Entry 4Q4V (X-ray diffraction, 2.90 A resolution); this record covers chains 1 and 3 of the 4 polymer chains in the assembly.

# Chain 1
Name: Coxsackievirus capsid protein VP1
Organism: Coxsackievirus A24
UniProtKB: V9VEF3 (V9VEF3_9ENTO); residues 1-305 here correspond to UniProt positions 581-885 (UniProt number = residue number + 580)
Sequence (305 residues; numbered 1 to 305; the number before each row is that of its first residue):
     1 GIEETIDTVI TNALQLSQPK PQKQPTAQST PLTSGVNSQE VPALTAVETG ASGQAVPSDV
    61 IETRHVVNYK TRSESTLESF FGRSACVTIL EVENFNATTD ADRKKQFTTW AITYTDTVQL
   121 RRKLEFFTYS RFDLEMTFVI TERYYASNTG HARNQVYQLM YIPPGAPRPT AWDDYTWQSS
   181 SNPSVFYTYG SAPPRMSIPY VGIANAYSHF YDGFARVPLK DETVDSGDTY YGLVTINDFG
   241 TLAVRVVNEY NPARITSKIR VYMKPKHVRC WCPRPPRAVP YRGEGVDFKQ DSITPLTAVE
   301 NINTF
Disordered / not traced: 1-24

# Chain 3
Name: Coxsackievirus capsid protein VP3
Organism: Coxsackievirus A24
UniProtKB: V9VEF3 (V9VEF3_9ENTO); residues 1-240 here correspond to UniProt positions 341-580 (UniProt number = residue number + 340)
Sequence (240 residues; row label = number of the first residue in the row):
     1 GLPTMLTPGS SQFLTSDDFQ SPCALPNFDV TPPIHIPGEV FNMMELAEID SMIPMNSVTG
    61 KANTMEMYPI PLDDKGSATP IFSISLSPAS DKRLQYTMLG EILNYYTHWT GSLRFTFLFC
   121 GSMMATGKIL LSYSPPGAKP PTTRKDAMLG THIIWDLGLQ SSCTMLAPWI SNTVYRRCIK
   181 DDFTEGGYIT CFYQTRIVVP SGTPTSMFML AFVSACPDFS VRLLRDTNHI SQRTLFARAQ
Disordered / not traced: 238-240

# Interface between chain 1 and chain 3
Residue-residue contacts (183; chain 1 residue first):
  Ala-27(1) / Pro-217(3)
  Gln-28(1) / Pro-217(3)  hydrogen bond (backbone-backbone)
  Gln-28(1) / Asp-218(3)
  Ala-43(1) / Ile-153(3)  hydrophobic
  Ala-43(1) / Cys-163(3)
  Ala-43(1) / Thr-164(3)  hydrogen bond (backbone-backbone)
  Leu-44(1) / Trp-155(3)
  Leu-44(1) / Ser-162(3)
  Leu-44(1) / Cys-163(3)  hydrophobic
  Thr-45(1) / Gln-160(3)
  Thr-45(1) / Ser-161(3)  hydrogen bond (backbone-backbone)
  Thr-45(1) / Ser-162(3)  hydrogen bond (backbone-backbone)
  Ala-46(1) / Ser-161(3)
  Ala-46(1) / Ser-162(3)
  Val-47(1) / Thr-116(3)
  Val-47(1) / Leu-118(3)  hydrophobic
  Val-47(1) / Ser-162(3)  hydrogen bond (backbone-side chain)
  Glu-48(1) / Leu-118(3)
  Glu-48(1) / Ser-161(3)  hydrogen bond
  Ser-52(1) / Ile-49(3)
  Ser-52(1) / Asp-50(3)  hydrogen bond (side chain-backbone)
  Gly-53(1) / Asp-50(3)  hydrogen bond (backbone-side chain)
  Gly-53(1) / Arg-114(3)  hydrogen bond (backbone-side chain)
  Gly-53(1) / Thr-116(3)
  Gln-54(1) / Arg-114(3)  hydrogen bond (backbone-side chain)
  Ala-55(1) / Arg-114(3)  hydrogen bond (backbone-side chain)
  Ala-55(1) / Thr-164(3)
  Ala-55(1) / Leu-166(3)
  Val-56(1) / Leu-166(3)
  Val-56(1) / Pro-217(3)
  Pro-57(1) / Ser-112(3)
  Pro-57(1) / Leu-166(3)
  Pro-57(1) / Pro-168(3)  hydrophobic
  Val-60(1) / Leu-166(3)  hydrophobic
  Ile-61(1) / Thr-151(3)
  Ile-61(1) / Pro-168(3)  hydrophobic
  Asn-68(1) / Asp-218(3)
  Lys-70(1) / Thr-110(3)
  Lys-70(1) / Val-174(3)
  Lys-70(1) / Tyr-175(3)
  Thr-71(1) / Ser-220(3)
  Arg-72(1) / Asn-42(3)  hydrogen bond (backbone-side chain)
  Arg-72(1) / Met-44(3)
  Arg-72(1) / Glu-48(3)  salt bridge
  Arg-72(1) / Cys-216(3)  hydrogen bond (side chain-backbone)
  Arg-72(1) / Pro-217(3)  hydrogen bond (side chain-backbone)
  Arg-72(1) / Phe-219(3)  hydrogen bond (side chain-backbone)
  Arg-72(1) / Ser-220(3)
  Glu-74(1) / Tyr-106(3)  hydrogen bond (backbone-side chain)
  Glu-74(1) / Arg-222(3)
  Glu-74(1) / Leu-223(3)  hydrogen bond (side chain-backbone)
  Glu-74(1) / Leu-224(3)  hydrogen bond (side chain-backbone)
  Ser-75(1) / Asn-42(3)  hydrogen bond
  Ser-75(1) / Met-43(3)  hydrogen bond (backbone-backbone)
  Ser-75(1) / Met-44(3)
  Ser-75(1) / Tyr-106(3)
  Thr-76(1) / Phe-41(3)
  Thr-76(1) / Asn-42(3)
  Leu-77(1) / Val-40(3)
  Leu-77(1) / Phe-41(3)  hydrogen bond (backbone-backbone)
  Leu-77(1) / Met-43(3)  hydrophobic
  Ser-79(1) / Leu-224(3)
  Phe-80(1) / Met-43(3)  hydrophobic
  Phe-80(1) / Tyr-105(3)  hydrophobic
  Phe-80(1) / Tyr-106(3)
  Phe-80(1) / Leu-224(3)
  Arg-83(1) / Thr-15(3)
  Arg-83(1) / Ser-16(3)
  Arg-83(1) / Leu-224(3)
  Ser-84(1) / Phe-13(3)
  Ser-84(1) / Thr-15(3)  hydrogen bond (backbone-backbone)
  Thr-88(1) / Leu-235(3)
  Ile-89(1) / Leu-235(3)
  Thr-115(1) / Phe-236(3)
  Asp-116(1) / Gln-232(3)  hydrogen bond (backbone-side chain)
  Asp-116(1) / Leu-235(3)
  Asp-116(1) / Phe-236(3)  hydrogen bond (backbone-backbone)
  Thr-117(1) / Gln-232(3)
  Val-118(1) / Ile-230(3)  hydrophobic
  Val-118(1) / Ser-231(3)
  Val-118(1) / Gln-232(3)  hydrogen bond (backbone-side chain)
  Val-118(1) / Phe-236(3)  hydrophobic
  Gln-119(1) / Asp-226(3)  hydrogen bond
  Arg-122(1) / Glu-101(3)  salt bridge
  Arg-122(1) / Tyr-105(3)  hydrogen bond
  Arg-122(1) / Thr-227(3)
  Arg-122(1) / His-229(3)
  Arg-122(1) / Ile-230(3)
  Lys-123(1) / Tyr-105(3)
  Phe-126(1) / Met-98(3)  hydrophobic
  Phe-126(1) / Tyr-105(3)  hydrophobic
  Phe-127(1) / Val-40(3)  hydrophobic
  Phe-127(1) / Met-43(3)  hydrophobic
  Arg-131(1) / Val-30(3)
  Arg-131(1) / Thr-31(3)  hydrogen bond (side chain-backbone)
  Arg-131(1) / Pro-32(3)
  Arg-131(1) / Pro-33(3)
  Glu-135(1) / Phe-19(3)
  Glu-135(1) / Ser-21(3)
  Thr-137(1) / Phe-13(3)
  Val-139(1) / Phe-13(3)  hydrophobic
  Pro-183(1) / Ala-24(3)
  Ala-192(1) / Ser-11(3)
  Pro-193(1) / Ser-11(3)
  Pro-193(1) / Phe-13(3)  hydrophobic
  Arg-195(1) / Phe-13(3)
  Arg-195(1) / Asp-17(3)  salt bridge
  Arg-195(1) / Ser-21(3)
  Met-196(1) / Pro-22(3)
  Ser-197(1) / Ser-21(3)  hydrogen bond
  Ser-197(1) / Pro-22(3)  hydrogen bond (backbone-backbone)
  Ser-197(1) / Cys-23(3)
  Ser-197(1) / Ala-24(3)  hydrogen bond (backbone-backbone)
  Ile-198(1) / Ala-24(3)  hydrophobic
  Pro-199(1) / Cys-23(3)
  Pro-199(1) / Phe-28(3)  hydrophobic
  Tyr-200(1) / Phe-28(3)
  Tyr-200(1) / Val-30(3)
  Val-201(1) / Leu-25(3)  hydrophobic
  Val-201(1) / Phe-28(3)  hydrophobic
  Gly-202(1) / Thr-31(3)  hydrogen bond (backbone-side chain)
  Ala-204(1) / Thr-31(3)
  Asn-205(1) / Thr-31(3)
  Asn-205(1) / Pro-32(3)  hydrogen bond (side chain-backbone)
  Asn-205(1) / Ile-34(3)
  Ala-206(1) / Ile-36(3)  hydrophobic
  Lys-264(1) / Asp-17(3)  salt bridge
  Lys-266(1) / Ser-21(3)
  Arg-269(1) / Glu-39(3)  salt bridge
  Cys-270(1) / Glu-39(3)
  Cys-270(1) / Val-40(3)  hydrogen bond (backbone-backbone)
  Trp-271(1) / Ile-36(3)  hydrogen bond (side chain-backbone)
  Trp-271(1) / Pro-37(3)
  Trp-271(1) / Gly-38(3)
  Trp-271(1) / Glu-39(3)
  Cys-272(1) / Pro-37(3)  hydrogen bond (side chain-backbone)
  Cys-272(1) / Gly-38(3)  hydrogen bond (backbone-backbone)
  Pro-273(1) / Val-40(3)
  Pro-273(1) / Leu-46(3)  hydrophobic
  Arg-274(1) / Met-98(3)
  Pro-276(1) / Met-98(3)
  Pro-276(1) / Glu-101(3)
  Tyr-281(1) / Phe-236(3)
  Arg-282(1) / Phe-236(3)
  Thr-294(1) / Asn-63(3)
  Pro-295(1) / Asn-63(3)
  Pro-295(1) / Tyr-96(3)  hydrogen bond (backbone-side chain)
  Leu-296(1) / Pro-54(3)  hydrophobic
  Leu-296(1) / Ser-57(3)
  Leu-296(1) / Asn-63(3)  hydrogen bond (backbone-side chain)
  Leu-296(1) / Met-67(3)  hydrophobic
  Leu-296(1) / Tyr-96(3)  hydrophobic
  Thr-297(1) / Lys-92(3)
  Ala-298(1) / Ser-57(3)
  Ala-298(1) / Val-58(3)
  Ala-298(1) / Thr-59(3)
  Ala-298(1) / Ala-62(3)  hydrophobic
  Ala-298(1) / Lys-92(3)  hydrogen bond (backbone-side chain)
  Val-299(1) / Ser-57(3)  hydrogen bond (backbone-backbone)
  Val-299(1) / Val-58(3)
  Val-299(1) / Lys-92(3)
  Val-299(1) / Arg-93(3)
  Ile-302(1) / Met-55(3)
  Ile-302(1) / Asn-56(3)
  Ile-302(1) / Val-58(3)
  Ile-302(1) / Ile-81(3)
  Ile-302(1) / Phe-82(3)
  Ile-302(1) / Ser-83(3)  hydrogen bond (backbone-backbone)
  Ile-302(1) / Arg-93(3)  hydrogen bond (backbone-side chain)
  Asn-303(1) / Pro-80(3)  hydrogen bond (side chain-backbone)
  Asn-303(1) / Ile-81(3)
  Asn-303(1) / Phe-82(3)  hydrogen bond (side chain-backbone)
  Asn-303(1) / Ser-83(3)  hydrogen bond
  Thr-304(1) / Ser-83(3)  hydrogen bond (backbone-backbone)
  Thr-304(1) / Arg-93(3)  hydrogen bond (backbone-side chain)
  Phe-305(1) / Ser-83(3)
  Phe-305(1) / Ile-84(3)
  Phe-305(1) / Ser-85(3)  hydrogen bond (backbone-side chain)
  Phe-305(1) / Pro-140(3)  hydrophobic
  Phe-305(1) / Pro-141(3)
  Phe-305(1) / Tyr-188(3)  hydrophobic
  Phe-305(1) / Ile-189(3)
  Phe-305(1) / Thr-190(3)
Other interface residues (no listed pair), chain 1 (92 interface residues in all): Thr-30, Gly-82, Arg-121, Tyr-129, Tyr-161, Ile-203, Tyr-262, Pro-275, Arg-277, Val-279, Pro-280, Gly-283, Ile-293, Asn-301
Other interface residues (no listed pair), chain 3 (96 interface residues in all): Asp-18, Ile-70, Pro-71, Ile-102, Phe-212, Val-221

# Summary
92 residues of chain 1 face 96 of chain 3 across their interface; the contacts include 49 hydrogen bonds and 5
salt bridges. Polar pairs include Arg-72(1)/Glu-48(3), Arg-122(1)/Glu-101(3) and Arg-195(1)/Asp-17(3).
Here chain 1 is Coxsackievirus capsid protein VP1 and chain 3 is Coxsackievirus capsid protein VP3, both from
Coxsackievirus A24. Entry 4Q4V (Crystal structure of Coxsackievirus A24v) was determined by X-ray diffraction
together with 4Q4W, 4Q4X and 4Q4Y from the same study.
